PDB entry 8D2W | electron microscopy, 3.40 A resolution | chains A and C of the 3 polymer chains in the assembly

Chain A:
Molecule: Sodium-dependent lysophosphatidylcholine symporter 1-B
Source organism: Danio rerio
UniProtKB: Q6DEJ6 (NLS1B_DANRE); residues 22-509 here = UniProt positions 22-509
Amino-acid sequence (508 residues; row label = number of the first residue in the row):
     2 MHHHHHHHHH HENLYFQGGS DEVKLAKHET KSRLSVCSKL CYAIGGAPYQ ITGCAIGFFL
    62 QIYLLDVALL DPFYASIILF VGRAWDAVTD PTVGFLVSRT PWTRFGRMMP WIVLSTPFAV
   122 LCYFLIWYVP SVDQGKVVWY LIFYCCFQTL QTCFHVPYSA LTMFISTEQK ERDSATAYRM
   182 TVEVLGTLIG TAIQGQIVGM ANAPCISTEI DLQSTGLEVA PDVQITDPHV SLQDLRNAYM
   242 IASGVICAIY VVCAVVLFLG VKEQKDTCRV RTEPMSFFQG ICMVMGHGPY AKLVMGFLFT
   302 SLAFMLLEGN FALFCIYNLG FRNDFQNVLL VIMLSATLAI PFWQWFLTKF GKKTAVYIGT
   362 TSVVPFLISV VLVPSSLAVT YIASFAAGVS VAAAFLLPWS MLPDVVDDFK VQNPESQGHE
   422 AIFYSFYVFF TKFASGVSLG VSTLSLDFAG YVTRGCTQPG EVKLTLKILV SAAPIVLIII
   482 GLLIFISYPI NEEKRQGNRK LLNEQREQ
Not modelled in the structure: 2-32, 215-229, 508-509
Construct notes: initiating methionine (2); expression tag (3-21); engineered mutation Gln214 (Asn in Q6DEJ6), Gln225 (Asn in Q6DEJ6), Gln509 (Asn in Q6DEJ6)
Small-molecule neighbours: LysoPC(18:3(9Z,12Z,15Z)) (ZGS; [(2R)-2-oxidanyl-3-[oxidanyl-[2-(trimethyl-$l4-azanyl)ethoxy]phosphoryl]oxy-propyl] (9Z,12Z,15Z)-octadeca-9,12,15-trienoate): Met164, Gln170, Arg173, Asp174, Thr177, Arg180, Met181, Glu184, Val185, Thr188, Leu189, Met334, Ala337, Thr338, Ile341, Val392, Ala393, Phe396, Leu397, Trp400, Glu421, Tyr425
Reported in the primary citation:
  - binding site for LysoPC(18:3(9Z,12Z,15Z)): Arg180, Met181, Glu184, Thr188, Ile341, Phe396, Trp400, Glu421
  - conformationally variable residues (side-chain flip): Phe396, Trp400

Chain C:
Molecule: FAB heavy chain
Source organism: Mus musculus
Notes: antibody fragment or engineered binder
Amino-acid sequence (203 residues; row label = number of the first residue in the row):
     1 ASKLELSGPA EPRGSKSAQI TCKAKGFPEA RFWVFWLFQR AAALDWPAAN FSGGPVQFES
    61 RFQGNASLKG SQAQANAELN IGALGSSTAT YRCGWKLANG GFFPSWGGAN VNGAAGAKAP
   121 AVYPVEISGA GTGSVTLGCL VKGYNAKPNL TWPGASGALT FPSELNGALW NLASAVTGSG
   181 FPSATCAVGF GAATDVDKKV AAA
Cystine bridges: Cys22-Cys93, Cys139-Cys186

How chain A and chain C interact:
Residue-residue contacts - 20 pairs, chain A then chain C:
  Asp72(A) - Leu97(C)
  Asp72(A) - Asn99(C)
  Pro73(A) - Asn99(C)
  Thr209(A) - Lys96(C)
  Glu210(A) - Trp33(C)
  Glu210(A) - Phe35(C)
  Glu210(A) - Gln57(C)  hydrogen bond (backbone-side chain)
  Glu210(A) - Lys96(C)  salt bridge
  Ile211(A) - Trp33(C)  hydrophobic
  Leu213(A) - Trp46(C)  hydrophobic
  Leu213(A) - Gln57(C)
  Leu213(A) - Phe58(C)
  Asp448(A) - Asn99(C)
  Phe449(A) - Arg31(C)
  Gly451(A) - Ala98(C)
  Tyr452(A) - Ala98(C)
  Tyr452(A) - Asn99(C)  hydrogen bond (backbone-side chain)
  Val453(A) - Asn99(C)
  Thr454(A) - Asn99(C)  hydrogen bond (backbone-backbone)
  Glu462(A) - Phe51(C)
Also at the interface, not in a pair above, chain C (12 interface residues in all): Ala49

Overview:
The interface between chain A and chain C involves 13 residues on one side and 12 on the other, with 3
hydrogen bonds and 1 salt bridge. Polar contacts include Glu210(A)-Lys96(C), Glu210(A)-Gln57(C) and
Tyr452(A)-Asn99(C). The paper reports a binding site for LysoPC(18:3(9Z,12Z,15Z)) at Arg180(A), Met181(A) and
Glu184(A) among others; conformational variability at Phe396(A) and Trp400(A).
Here chain A is Sodium-dependent lysophosphatidylcholine symporter 1-B (Danio rerio) and chain C is FAB heavy
chain (Mus musculus). Entry 8D2W (Zebrafish MFSD2A isoform B in inward open ligand 2B conformation) was
determined by electron microscopy (same publication as 8D2S, 8D2T, 8D2U, 8D2V and 8D2X).
